3KD1 - chains T and E of the 3 polymer chains in the assembly; structure by X-ray diffraction, 2.66 A resolution.

Chain T:
Molecule: 18-nt DNA strand
Sequence (18 nucleotides; each row starts with the number of its first residue):
     1 CGTCTTATGA CAGCCGCG

Chain E:
Molecule: DNA polymerase
From: Enterobacteria phage RB69
Notes: EC 2.7.7.7; fragment: RB69 gp43 exo- chimera containing elements from the fingers domain of the human cytomegalovirus DNA polymerase.
Reference sequence: Q38087 (DPOL_BPR69); residue numbers follow UniProt; this construct covers 1-903
Amino-acid sequence (913 residues; each row starts with the number of its first residue):
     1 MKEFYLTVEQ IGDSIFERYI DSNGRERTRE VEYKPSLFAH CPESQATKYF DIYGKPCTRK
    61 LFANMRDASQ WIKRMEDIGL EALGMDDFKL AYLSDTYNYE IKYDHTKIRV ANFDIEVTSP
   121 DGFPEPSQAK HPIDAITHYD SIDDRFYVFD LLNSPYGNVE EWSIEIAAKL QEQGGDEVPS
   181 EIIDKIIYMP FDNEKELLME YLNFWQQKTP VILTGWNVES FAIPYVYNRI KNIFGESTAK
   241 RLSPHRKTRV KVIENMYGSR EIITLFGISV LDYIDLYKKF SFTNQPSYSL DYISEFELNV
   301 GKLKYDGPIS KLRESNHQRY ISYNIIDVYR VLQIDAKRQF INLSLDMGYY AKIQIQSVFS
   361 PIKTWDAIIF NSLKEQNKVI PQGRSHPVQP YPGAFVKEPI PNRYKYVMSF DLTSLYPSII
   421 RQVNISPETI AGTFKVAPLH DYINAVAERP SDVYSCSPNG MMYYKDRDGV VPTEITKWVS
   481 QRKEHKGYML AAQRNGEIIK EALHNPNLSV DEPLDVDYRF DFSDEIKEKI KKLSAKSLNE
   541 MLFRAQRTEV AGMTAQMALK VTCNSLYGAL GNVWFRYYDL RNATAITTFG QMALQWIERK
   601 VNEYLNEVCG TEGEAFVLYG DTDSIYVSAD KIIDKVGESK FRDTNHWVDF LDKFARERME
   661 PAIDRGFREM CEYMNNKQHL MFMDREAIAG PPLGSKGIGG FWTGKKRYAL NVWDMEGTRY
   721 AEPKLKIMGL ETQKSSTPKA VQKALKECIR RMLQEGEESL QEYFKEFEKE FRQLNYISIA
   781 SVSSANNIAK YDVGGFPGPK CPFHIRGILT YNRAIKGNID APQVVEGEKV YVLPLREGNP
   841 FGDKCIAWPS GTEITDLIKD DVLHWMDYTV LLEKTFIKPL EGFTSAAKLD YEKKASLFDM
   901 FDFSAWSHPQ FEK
Not modelled in the structure: 906-913
Sequence notes: engineered mutation Ala222 (Asp in Q38087), Trp478 (Val in Q38087), Val479 (Phe in Q38087), Ser480 (Asn in Q38087), Met557 (Ile in Q38087), Ala558 (Asn in Q38087), Leu559 (Arg in Q38087), Val561 (Leu in Q38087), Thr562 (Leu in Q38087), Cys563 (Ile in Q38087); expression tag (904-913)
Ion coordination: Mg2+: Asp114, Glu116
Swiss-Prot annotation at these positions:
  - region: Thr248 to Thr264 (Beta hairpin), Lys705 to Tyr708 (Binding of DNA in B-conformation), Leu897 to Phe903 (Interaction with the polymerase clamp)
  - binding site (Mg(2+)): Asp114, Glu116, Asp327, Asp411, Leu412, Asp623
  - binding site (substrate): Ser414 to Tyr416, Arg482, Lys560
  - site: Asp621 (Optimization of metal coordination by the polymerase active site), Lys706 (Optimization of metal coordination by the polymerase active site), Asp714 (Essential for viral replication)
  - mutagenesis: Asp327 (D327A: Complete loss of 3'-5' exonuclease activity), Leu415 (L415A/G: Decreases base selectivity by several hundred fold; L415G/F: Increased misinsertion, increased mismatch extension and inefficient proofreading; L415M: No effect on base selectivity), Ser565 (S565G: Increased incorporation efficiency of correct dNMPs; when associated with A-567), Tyr567 (Y567A: Inserts both dCMP and dAMP opposite 8-oxoG rapidly and with equal efficiency. 100-fold increase of dAMP and dGMP when situated opposite guanidinohydantoin ...), Asp621 (D621A: Drastic decrease in the efficiency of incorporation of dGMP), Lys706 (K706A: Almost complete loss of polymerase activity), Asp714 (D714A: Complete loss of viral replication)
What the authors report for this chain:
  - mutagenesis - V478W: decreased catalytic activity on PFA

Chain T / chain E interface:
Residue-residue contacts (49):
  DC1(T) with Asp275(E), hydrogen bond to the base; Gln356(E), sugar contact; Ser357(E), hydrogen bond to the phosphate; Phe359(E), stacking on the base
  DG2(T) with Glu219(E), hydrogen bond to the base; Lys251(E), hydrogen bond to the base; Ile253(E), base contact; Arg260(E), base contact; Ile262(E), base contact; Asp275(E), base contact; Ser360(E), hydrogen bond to the phosphate
  DT3(T) with Ile362(E), phosphate contact; Trp574(E), stacking on the base
  DC4(T) with Ser360(E), hydrogen bond to the phosphate; Pro361(E), phosphate contact; Ile362(E), hydrogen bond to the phosphate; Val561(E), base contact; Asn564(E), base contact; Ser565(E), hydrogen bond to the base; Gly568(E), base contact; Ala569(E), sugar contact; Asn572(E), hydrogen bond to the phosphate
  DT5(T) with Tyr391(E), phosphate contact; Tyr567(E), base contact; Gly568(E), sugar contact; Gly571(E), sugar contact; Asn572(E), hydrogen bond to the phosphate
  DT6(T) with Tyr391(E), sugar contact; Pro392(E), phosphate contact; Gly393(E), hydrogen bond to the phosphate
  DA7(T) with Pro392(E), phosphate contact; Gly393(E), hydrogen bond to the phosphate; Ala394(E), sugar contact; Lys706(E), base contact
  DT8(T) with Val396(E), phosphate contact; Lys705(E), salt bridge to the phosphate; Lys706(E), sugar contact
  DG9(T) with Lys705(E), phosphate contact; Arg707(E), phosphate contact
  DA10(T) with Arg707(E), sugar contact; Glu731(E), sugar contact; Lys734(E), sugar contact
  DA12(T) with Phe803(E), sugar contact; Lys874(E), salt bridge to the phosphate
  DG13(T) with Lys800(E), phosphate contact; Cys801(E), sugar contact; Lys844(E), salt bridge to the phosphate
  DC14(T) with Pro799(E), phosphate contact; Lys800(E), hydrogen bond to the phosphate
Interface residues without a listed pair, chain T (14 interface residues in all): DC11
Interface residues without a listed pair, chain E (45 interface residues in all): Lys279, Lys363, Pro390, Glu398, Gly798, Arg806, Lys878, Pro879

Overview:
14 residues of chain T and 45 residues of chain E are in contact; the contacts include 13 hydrogen bonds, 3
salt bridges and 2 aromatic stacking contacts. Among the polar pairs are DC1(T)-Asp275(E), DG2(T)-Glu219(E)
and DG2(T)-Lys251(E). The paper reports that V478W of chain E reduces catalytic activity on PFA.
Chain T is an 18-nt DNA strand and chain E is DNA polymerase (Enterobacteria phage RB69); the structure,
Closed binary complex of an RB69 gp43 fingers domain mutant complexed with an acyclic GMP terminated ..., was
determined by X-ray diffraction (same publication as 3KD5).
